Entry 6T6B (X-ray diffraction, 2.80 A resolution); this record covers chain A.

# Chain A
Molecule: Peroxisome proliferator-activated receptor gamma
Organism: Homo sapiens
UniProt: P37231 (PPARG_HUMAN); residues 203-477 here correspond to UniProt positions 231-505 (UniProt number = residue number + 28)
Chain sequence (277 residues; each row starts with the number of its first residue):
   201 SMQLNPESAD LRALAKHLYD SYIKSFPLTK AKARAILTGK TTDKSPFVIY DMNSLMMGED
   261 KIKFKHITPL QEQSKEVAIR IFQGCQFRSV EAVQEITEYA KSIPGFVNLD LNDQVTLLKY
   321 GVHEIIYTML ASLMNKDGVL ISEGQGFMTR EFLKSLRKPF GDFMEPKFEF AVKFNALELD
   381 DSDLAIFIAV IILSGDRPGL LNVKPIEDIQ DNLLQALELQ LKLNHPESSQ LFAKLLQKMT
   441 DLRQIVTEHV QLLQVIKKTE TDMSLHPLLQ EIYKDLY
Unresolved in the structure: 261-275, 476-477
Sequence notes: expression tag (201-202)
Small-molecule neighbours: MLQ ((2R)-2-[[6-[(2,4-dichlorophenyl)sulfonylamino]-1,3-benzothiazol-2-yl]sulfanyl]octanoic acid): A278, I281, F282, G284, C285, Q286, R288, S289, I326, Y327, L330, L340, I341, S342, E343, M348, L356, F360, F363, M364, K367, H449
UniProt features mapped onto this chain:
  - motif: P467 to D475 (9aaTAD)
  - binding site (rosiglitazone): Q286 to S289, H323, H449, Y473
  - cross-link: K224 (Glycyl lysine isopeptide (Lys-Gly) (interchain with G-Cter in ubiquitin))

# Summary
Bound to chain A: compound MLQ. UniProt lists 7 rosiglitazone-binding residues.
Chain A is Peroxisome proliferator-activated receptor gamma (Homo sapiens); the structure, Crystal structure
of PPARgamma in complex with compound 16 (MF27), was determined by X-ray diffraction (same publication as
6Y3U).
